PDB entry 7XFZ | electron microscopy, 3.00 A resolution | chains F and H of the 8 polymer chains in the assembly

Chain F:
Molecule: TS
Sequence (36 nucleotides; row label = number of the first residue in the row):
     1 CTGCCGCACT TGCGGTGTTG CTCCAGAAAG GGTGTT
Unresolved in the structure: 1-13

Chain H:
Name: Csf5
Organism: Pseudomonas aeruginosa
Amino-acid sequence (268 residues; each row starts with the number of its first residue):
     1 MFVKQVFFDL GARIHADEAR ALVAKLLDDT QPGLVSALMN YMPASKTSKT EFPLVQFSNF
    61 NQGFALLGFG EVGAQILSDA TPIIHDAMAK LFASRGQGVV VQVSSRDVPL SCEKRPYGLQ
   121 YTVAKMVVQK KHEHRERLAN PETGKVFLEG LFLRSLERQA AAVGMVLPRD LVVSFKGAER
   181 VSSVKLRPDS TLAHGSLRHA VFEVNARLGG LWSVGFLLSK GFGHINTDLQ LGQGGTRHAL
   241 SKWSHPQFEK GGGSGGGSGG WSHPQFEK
Unresolved in the structure: 235-268

Interface between chain F and chain H:
Pairs across the interface - 17 pairs, chain F then chain H:
  DG14(F) - Tyr117(H)  hydrogen bond to the phosphate
  DG14(F) - Leu119(H)  base contact
  DG14(F) - Gln120(H)  hydrogen bond to the base
  DG14(F) - Gln230(H)  hydrogen bond to the base
  DG14(F) - Leu231(H)  base contact
  DG14(F) - Gly232(H)  sugar contact
  DG15(F) - Asp228(H)  sugar contact
  DG15(F) - Leu229(H)  base contact
  DG15(F) - Leu231(H)  sugar contact
  DG15(F) - Gly232(H)  base contact
  DT16(F) - Arg106(H)  base contact
  DT16(F) - Asp228(H)  sugar contact
  DG17(F) - Arg106(H)  hydrogen bond to the sugar
  DG17(F) - Asp107(H)  sugar contact
  DG17(F) - Pro109(H)  phosphate contact
  DT18(F) - Arg106(H)  phosphate contact
  DT18(F) - Asp107(H)  phosphate contact
Other interface residues (no listed pair), chain H (15 interface residues in all): Ser105, Arg115, Tyr121, Arg207

Summary:
Chain F and chain H form an interface of 5 and 15 residues respectively; the contacts include 4 hydrogen
bonds. Polar contacts include DG14(F)-Gln120(H), DG14(F)-Gln230(H) and DG17(F)-Arg106(H).
Chain F is TS and chain H is Csf5 (Pseudomonas aeruginosa); the structure, CryoEM structure of type IV-A
Csf-crRNAsp14-dsDNA ternary complex, was determined by electron microscopy (same publication as 7XF1, 7XG0,
7XG1, 7XG2, 7XG3 and 7XG4).
